PDB entry 8X7D | X-ray diffraction, 2.20 A resolution | chain A

# Chain A
Protein: HPPD Inhibitor Sensitive 1-like 1 protein
Organism: Oryza sativa
Reference sequence: Q8H620 (Q8H620_ORYSJ); numbering as in UniProt (aligned over 1-350)
Amino-acid sequence (350 residues; numbered 1 to 350; the number before each row is that of its first residue):
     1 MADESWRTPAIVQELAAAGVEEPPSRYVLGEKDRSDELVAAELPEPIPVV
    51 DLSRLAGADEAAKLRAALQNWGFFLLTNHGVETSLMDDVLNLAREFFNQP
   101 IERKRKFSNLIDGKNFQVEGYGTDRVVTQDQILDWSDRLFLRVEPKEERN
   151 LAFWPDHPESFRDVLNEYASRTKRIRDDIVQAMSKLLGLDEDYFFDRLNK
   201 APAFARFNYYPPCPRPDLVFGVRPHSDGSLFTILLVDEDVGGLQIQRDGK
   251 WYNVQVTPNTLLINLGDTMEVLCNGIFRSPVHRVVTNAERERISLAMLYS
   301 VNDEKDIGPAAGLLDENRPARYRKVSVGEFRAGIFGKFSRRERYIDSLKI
Disordered / not traced: 1-2
Sequence notes: engineered mutation Phe-204 (Leu in Q8H620), Leu-298 (Phe in Q8H620), Phe-335 (Ile in Q8H620)
Bound ions: Co2+: His-225, Asp-227, His-282 (together with 2-oxoglutaric acid)
Ligand contacts:
  - 2-oxoglutaric acid (AKG), molecule 1: Val-118, Asp-124, Phe-140, Arg-206, His-225, Ser-226, Asp-227, Gly-228, Leu-298, Ile-334, Phe-335, Phe-338
  - 2-oxoglutaric acid (AKG), molecule 2: Arg-206, Asn-208, Tyr-210, His-225, Asp-227, Leu-234, Val-236, Leu-243, His-282, Val-284, Arg-292, Ser-294, Ala-296

# Summary
Ligands of chain A: 2-oxoglutaric acid. His-225, Asp-227 and His-282 coordinate Co2+.
Chain A is HPPD Inhibitor Sensitive 1-like 1 protein (Oryza sativa); the structure, Crystal structure of
OsHSL1 L204F/F298L/I335F, was determined by X-ray diffraction (same publication as 8X6Q, 8X74, 8X7C and 8XC3).
